8CHF - chains C and D of the 6 polymer chains in the assembly; structure by electron microscopy, 4.25 A resolution (low resolution: residue-level contacts below are approximate; hydrogen-bond / salt-bridge calls are withheld).

# Chain C (and D)
Protein: 14-3-3 protein zeta isoform X1
Source organism: Spodoptera frugiperda
Notes: chain D of this document is another copy of the same molecule, construct and numbering; everything in this record applies to it too
UniProtKB: A0A9R0D7T1 (A0A9R0D7T1_SPOFR); the author numbering skips numbers that UniProt does not, so the offset changes along the chain: 2-72 = UniProt 1-71; 76-251 = UniProt 72-247
Sequence (247 residues; numbered 2 to 251; 3 numbers in that range are skipped by the numbering (no residue carries them; nothing is unmodelled there); the number before each row is that of its first residue):
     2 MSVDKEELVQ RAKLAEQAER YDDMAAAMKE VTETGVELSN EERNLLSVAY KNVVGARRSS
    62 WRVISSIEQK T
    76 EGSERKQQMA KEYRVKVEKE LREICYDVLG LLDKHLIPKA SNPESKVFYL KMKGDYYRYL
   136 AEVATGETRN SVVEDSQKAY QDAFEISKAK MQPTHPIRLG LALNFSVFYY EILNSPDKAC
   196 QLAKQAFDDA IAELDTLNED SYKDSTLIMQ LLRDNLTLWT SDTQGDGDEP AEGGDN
Not modelled in the structure: 2-3, 76-78, 238-251

# Chain C / chain D interface
Pairs across the interface (32; chain C residue first):
  E8(C) - M84(D)
  E8(C) - E87(D)
  Q11(C) - M84(D)
  R12(C) - M84(D)
  L15(C) - I65(D)
  L15(C) - A85(D)
  L15(C) - Y88(D)
  Q18(C) - V64(D)
  Q18(C) - I68(D)
  A19(C) - S61(D)
  A19(C) - V64(D)
  R21(C) - S61(D)
  R21(C) - Y88(D)
  R21(C) - V92(D)
  R21(C) - E95(D)
  D24(C) - Y88(D)
  S61(C) - A19(D)
  S61(C) - R21(D)
  V64(C) - Q18(D)
  V64(C) - A19(D)
  I65(C) - L15(D)
  I68(C) - Q18(D)
  M84(C) - E8(D)
  M84(C) - Q11(D)
  M84(C) - R12(D)
  A85(C) - L15(D)
  E87(C) - E8(D)
  Y88(C) - L15(D)
  Y88(C) - R21(D)
  Y88(C) - D24(D)
  V92(C) - R21(D)
  E95(C) - R21(D)
Also at the interface, not in a pair above, chain C (23 interface residues in all): V4, R58, R80, K81, K91
Also at the interface, not in a pair above, chain D (22 interface residues in all): V4, R80, K81, K91

# Summary
23 residues of chain C face 22 of chain D across their interface.
Both chains are 14-3-3 protein zeta isoform X1 (Spodoptera frugiperda). Entry 8CHF (cryo-EM Structure of
Craf:14-3-3:Mek1) was determined by electron microscopy (same publication as 8CPD).
